7UWS - chains D and H of the 20 polymer chains in the assembly; structure by electron microscopy, 3.47 A resolution.

[Chain D]
Protein: Nucleoprotein
Organism: Vesicular stomatitis virus
Reference sequence: P03521 (NCAP_VSIVA); numbering as in UniProt (aligned over 1-422)
Chain sequence (422 residues; numbered 1 to 422; the number before each row is that of its first residue):
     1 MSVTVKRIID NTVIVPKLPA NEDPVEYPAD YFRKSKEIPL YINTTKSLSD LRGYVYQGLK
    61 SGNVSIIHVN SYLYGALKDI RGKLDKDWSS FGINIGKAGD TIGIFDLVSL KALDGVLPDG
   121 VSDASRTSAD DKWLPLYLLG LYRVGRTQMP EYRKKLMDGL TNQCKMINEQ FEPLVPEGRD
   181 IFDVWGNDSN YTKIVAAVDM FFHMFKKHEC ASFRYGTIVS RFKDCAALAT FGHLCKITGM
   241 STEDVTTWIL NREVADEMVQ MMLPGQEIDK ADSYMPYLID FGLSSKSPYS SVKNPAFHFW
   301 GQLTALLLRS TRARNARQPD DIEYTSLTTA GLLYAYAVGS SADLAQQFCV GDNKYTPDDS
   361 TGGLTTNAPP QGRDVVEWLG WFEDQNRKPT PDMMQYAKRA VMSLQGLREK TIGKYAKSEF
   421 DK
Disordered / not traced: 1-21, 320-326, 384-391, 422
UniProt features mapped onto this chain:
  - binding site (RNA): Arg143, Tyr152, Lys206, Arg214, Lys286, Arg317, Arg408

[Chain H]
Molecule: 381-nt RNA strand
Organism: Vesicular stomatitis virus
Sequence (381 nucleotides; numbered 101 to 481; the number before each row is that of its first residue):
   101 UUUUUUUUUU UUUUUUUUUU UUUUUUUUUU UUUUUUUUUU UUUUUUUUUU UUUUUUUUUU
   161 UUUUUUUUUU UUUUUUUUUU UUUUUUUUUU UUUUUUUUUU UUUUUUUUUU UUUUUUUUUU
   221 UUUUUUUUUU UUUUUUUUUU UUUUUUUUUU UUUUUUUUUU UUUUUUUUUU UUUUUUUUUU
   281 UUUUUUUUUU UUUUUUUUUU UUUUUUUUUU UUUUUUUUUU UUUUUUUUUU UUUUUUUUUU
   341 UUUUUUUUUU UUUUUUUUUU UUUUUUUUUU UUUUUUUUUU UUUUUUUUUU UUUUUUUUUU
   401 UUUUUUUUUU UUUUUUUUUU UUUUUUUUUU UUUUUUUUUU UUUUUUUUUU UUUUUUUUUU
   461 UUUUUUUUUU UUUUUUUUUU U
Disordered / not traced: 134-446

[Interface between chain D and chain H]
Pairs across the interface (38):
  Asp23(D) with U447(H), phosphate contact
  Arg143(D) with U453(H), salt bridge to the phosphate; U454(H), salt bridge to the phosphate
  Met149(D) with U451(H), base contact
  Tyr152(D) with U451(H), sugar contact; U453(H), hydrogen bond to the phosphate
  Lys155(D) with U453(H), salt bridge to the phosphate
  Gln163(D) with U454(H), hydrogen bond to the base
  Lys206(D) with U455(H), phosphate contact; U456(H), phosphate contact
  Ala211(D) with U454(H), base contact
  Arg214(D) with U454(H), sugar contact; U455(H), salt bridge to the phosphate
  Tyr215(D) with U454(H), hydrogen bond to the sugar
  Ile218(D) with U453(H), base contact; U455(H), phosphate contact
  Asp224(D) with U447(H), phosphate contact; U448(H), hydrogen bond to the sugar; U449(H), phosphate contact
  Cys225(D) with U449(H), hydrogen bond to the phosphate
  Ala226(D) with U449(H), hydrogen bond to the phosphate; U450(H), phosphate contact
  Ile279(D) with U447(H), phosphate contact; U448(H), phosphate contact
  Lys286(D) with U448(H), phosphate contact
  Ser287(D) with U448(H), hydrogen bond to the phosphate
  Ser290(D) with U448(H), phosphate contact; U449(H), phosphate contact
  Ser291(D) with U449(H), phosphate contact
  Val292(D) with U448(H), base contact
  Arg312(D) with U450(H), hydrogen bond to the sugar
  Asn315(D) with U450(H), hydrogen bond to the sugar; U452(H), phosphate contact
  Ala316(D) with U450(H), sugar contact
  Arg317(D) with U449(H), base contact; U451(H), salt bridge to the phosphate
  Arg408(D) with U451(H), base contact; U452(H), salt bridge to the phosphate
Other interface residues (no listed pair), chain D (31 interface residues in all): Arg146, Leu156, Lys207, Ser212, Val219, Ser285

[Overview]
Chain D and chain H form an interface of 31 and 10 residues respectively, with 9 hydrogen bonds and 6 salt
bridges. Polar contacts include Gln163(D)-U454(H), Tyr215(D)-U454(H) and Asp224(D)-U448(H). Curated annotation
(UniProt) lists 7 RNA-binding residues on chain D.
Here chain D is Nucleoprotein and chain H is a 381-nt RNA strand, both from Vesicular stomatitis virus. Entry
7UWS (Atomic model of the partial VSV nucleocapsid) was determined by electron microscopy.
